Entry 8KD5 (electron microscopy, 2.90 A resolution); this record covers chains V and X of the 16 polymer chains in the assembly.

# Chain V
Molecule: Histone H2B 1.1
Organism: Xenopus laevis
UniProtKB: P02281 (H2B11_XENLA); residues 1-122 here correspond to UniProt positions 5-126 (UniProt number = residue number + 4)
Chain sequence (122 residues; row label = number of the first residue in the row):
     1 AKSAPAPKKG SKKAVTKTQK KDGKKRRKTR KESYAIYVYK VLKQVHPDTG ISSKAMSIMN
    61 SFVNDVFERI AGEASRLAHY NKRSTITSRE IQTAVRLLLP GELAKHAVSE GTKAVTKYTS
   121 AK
Disordered / not traced: 1-28, 120-122
Construct notes: engineered mutation Thr29 (Ser33 in P02281)
Swiss-Prot annotation at these positions:
  - modified residue: Lys2 (N6-acetyllysine), Lys9 (N6-acetyllysine), Ser11 (Phosphoserine), Lys12 (N6-acetyllysine), Lys17 (N6-acetyllysine)
  - glycosylation: Ser109 (O-linked (GlcNAc) serine)
  - cross-link: Lys117 (Glycyl lysine isopeptide (Lys-Gly) (interchain with G-Cter in ubiquitin))

# Chain X
Molecule: 187bp DNA
Sequence (187 nucleotides; numbered -93 to 93; the number before each row is that of its first residue; numbers below 1 keep their minus sign (DG-93 is residue -93)):
   -93 GCGGTGGCGG CCGCTCTAGA ACAGGATGTA TATATCTGAC ACGTGCCTGG AGACTAGGGA
   -33 GTAATCCCCT TGGCGGTTAA AACGCGGGGG ACAGCGCGTA CGTGCGTTTA AGCGGTGCTA
    27 GAGCTGTCTA CGACCAATTG AGCGGCCTCG GCACCGGGAT TCTCCAGGGC GGCCGCGTAT
    87 AGGGTCC
Disordered / not traced: -93 to -84, 76-93

# Interface between chain V and chain X
Pairs across the interface - 13 pairs, chain V then chain X:
  Thr29(V) - DC30(X)  phosphate contact
  Arg30(V) - DC-47(X)  sugar contact
  Tyr39(V) - DA-53(X)  sugar contact
  Tyr39(V) - DC-52(X)  hydrogen bond to the phosphate
  Gly50(V) - DA-53(X)  phosphate contact
  Ile51(V) - DC-54(X)  phosphate contact
  Ile51(V) - DA-53(X)  hydrogen bond to the phosphate
  Ser52(V) - DC-54(X)  phosphate contact
  Ser53(V) - DC-54(X)  hydrogen bond to the phosphate
  Arg83(V) - DA-34(X)  phosphate contact
  Arg83(V) - DG-33(X)  salt bridge to the phosphate
  Ser84(V) - DG-35(X)  sugar contact
  Ser84(V) - DA-34(X)  hydrogen bond to the phosphate
Also at the interface, not in a pair above, chain V (12 interface residues in all): Lys54, Lys82, Thr85
Also at the interface, not in a pair above, chain X (9 interface residues in all): DT-46

# Summary
Chain V and chain X form an interface of 12 and 9 residues respectively, with 4 hydrogen bonds and 1 salt
bridge. Polar pairs include Tyr39(V)-DC-52(X), Ile51(V)-DA-53(X) and Ser53(V)-DC-54(X).
Chain V is Histone H2B 1.1 (Xenopus laevis) and chain X is 187bp DNA; the structure, Rpd3S in complex with
nucleosome with H3K36MLA modification and 187bp DNA, class2, was determined by electron microscopy (same
publication as 8KC7, 8KD2, 8KD3, 8KD4, 8KD6 and 8KD7).
